PDB entry 7UP9 | electron microscopy, 2.90 A resolution | chains G and H of the 5 polymer chains in the assembly

[Chain G]
Name: Fusion glycoprotein F0
Source organism: Nipah henipavirus
UniProt: Q9IH63 (FUS_NIPAV); residue numbers follow UniProt; this construct covers 1-475
Amino-acid sequence (475 residues; each row starts with the number of its first residue):
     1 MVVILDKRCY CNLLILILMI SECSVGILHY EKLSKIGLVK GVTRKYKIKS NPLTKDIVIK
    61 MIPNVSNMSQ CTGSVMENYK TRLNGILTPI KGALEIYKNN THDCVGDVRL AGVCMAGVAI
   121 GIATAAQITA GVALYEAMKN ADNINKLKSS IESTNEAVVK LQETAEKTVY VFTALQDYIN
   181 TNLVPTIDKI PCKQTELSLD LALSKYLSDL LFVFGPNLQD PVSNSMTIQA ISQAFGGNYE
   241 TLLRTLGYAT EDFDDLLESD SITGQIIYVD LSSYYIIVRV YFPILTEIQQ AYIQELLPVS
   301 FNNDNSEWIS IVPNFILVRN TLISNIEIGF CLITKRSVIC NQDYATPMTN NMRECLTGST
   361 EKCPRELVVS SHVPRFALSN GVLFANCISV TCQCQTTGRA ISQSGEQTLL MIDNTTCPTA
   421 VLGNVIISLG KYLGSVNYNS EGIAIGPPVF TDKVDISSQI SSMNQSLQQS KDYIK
Unresolved in the structure: 1-26, 105-111
Disulfides: Cys71-Cys192, Cys104-Cys114, Cys331-Cys340, Cys355-Cys363, Cys387-Cys392, Cys394-Cys417
Covalent attachments: N-acetylglucosamine (NAG) linked to Asn67, Asn99, Asn414, Asn464
Differences from the reference sequence: conflict Cys104 (Leu in Q9IH63), Cys114 (Ile in Q9IH63), Phe172 (Leu in Q9IH63), Pro191 (Ser in Q9IH63)
UniProt features mapped onto this chain:
  - region: Leu110 to Leu134 (Fusion peptide)
  - site: Arg109, Leu110 (Cleavage)
  - glycosylation (N-linked (GlcNAc...) asparagine): Asn64, Asn67, Asn99, Asn414, Asn464
  - natural variant: Thr250 (T250I: In strain: Isolate NiV/MY/99/VRI-0626), Met348 (M348T: In strain: Isolate Malaysian flying-fox)

[Chain H]
Name: Fab 2D3 heavy chain
Source organism: Mus musculus
Notes: antibody fragment or engineered binder
Amino-acid sequence (137 residues; numbered -18 to 113 plus 5 insertion-coded residues; the number before each row is that of its first residue; a row labelled like 82A-82C holds insertion residues (82A, then the next letters in order); numbers below 1 keep their minus sign (Met-18 is residue -18)):
   -18 MEFGLSWIFL AAILKGVQCQ VQLKQSGPGL VAPSQSLSIT CTVSGFSLTS YALSWVRQPP
    42 GKGLEWLGVI WVGGVTNYNS ALKSRLTISK DNSKSQVFLK M
82A-82C NSL
    83 QSEDTARYYC ASRHLSTG
100A-100B AM
   101 DYWGQGTSVT VSA
Unresolved in the structure: -18 to 0
Disulfides: Cys22-Cys92

[Interface between chain G and chain H]
Residue-residue contacts (7):
  Lys146(G) - Gly54(H)
  Ser150(G) - Ser31(H)
  Lys160(G) - Ser98(H)
  Gln162(G) - Arg95(H)  hydrogen bond
  Gln162(G) - Leu97(H)  hydrogen bond (backbone-backbone)
  Glu163(G) - Trp52(H)
  Ala165(G) - Trp52(H)
Other interface residues (no listed pair), chain G (10 interface residues in all): Leu147, Ser149, Leu161, Thr164
Other interface residues (no listed pair), chain H (11 interface residues in all): Thr30, Val53, Val56, Asn58, Gly100

[Summary]
Chain G and chain H form an interface of 10 and 11 residues respectively; the contacts include 2 hydrogen
bonds. Among the polar pairs are Gln162(G)-Arg95(H) and Gln162(G)-Leu97(H). Covalently linked
N-acetylglucosamine: at Asn67(G), Asn99(G), Asn414(G) and Asn464(G).
Chain G is Fusion glycoprotein F0 (Nipah henipavirus) and chain H is Fab 2D3 heavy chain (Mus musculus); the
structure, Prefusion-stabilized Nipah virus fusion protein complexed with Fab 2D3, was determined by electron
microscopy (same publication as 7UOP, 7UPA, 7UPB and 7UPK).
